PDB entry 8Y74 | X-ray diffraction, 1.90 A resolution | chains A and C of the 6 polymer chains in the assembly

[Chain A]
Name: MHC class I alpha chain 2
Organism: Gallus gallus
UniProtKB: O46789 (O46789_CHICK); residues 1-271 here correspond to UniProt positions 22-292 (UniProt number = residue number + 21)
Sequence (272 residues; each row starts with the number of its first residue; numbering starts at 0):
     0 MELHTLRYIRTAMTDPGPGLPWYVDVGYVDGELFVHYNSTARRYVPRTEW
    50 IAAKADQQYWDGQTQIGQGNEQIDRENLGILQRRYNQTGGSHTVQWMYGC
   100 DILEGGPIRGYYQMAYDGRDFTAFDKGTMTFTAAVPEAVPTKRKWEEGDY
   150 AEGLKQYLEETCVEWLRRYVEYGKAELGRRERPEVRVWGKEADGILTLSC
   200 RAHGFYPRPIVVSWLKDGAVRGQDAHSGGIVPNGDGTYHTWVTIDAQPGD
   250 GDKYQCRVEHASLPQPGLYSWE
Disulfides: C99-C161, C199-C255
Differences from the reference sequence: initiating methionine (0)

[Chain C]
Name: Polymerase basic protein 2
UniProtKB: A0A023PU38 (A0A023PU38_9INFA); numbering as in UniProt (aligned over 552-560)
Sequence (9 residues; each row starts with the number of its first residue):
   552 WIIRNWETV

[Chain A / chain C interface]
Residue-residue contacts - 48 pairs, chain A then chain C:
  Y7(A) - W552(C)  hydrogen bond (side chain-backbone)
  Y7(A) - I553(C)  hydrophobic
  R9(A) - I554(C)
  R9(A) - N556(C)  hydrogen bond
  D24(A) - I553(C)
  Y43(A) - I553(C)
  Q57(A) - W552(C)
  Y58(A) - W552(C)  hydrophobic
  Q62(A) - W552(C)
  Q62(A) - I553(C)  hydrogen bond (side chain-backbone)
  I65(A) - W552(C)
  I65(A) - I553(C)  hydrophobic
  I65(A) - I554(C)
  I65(A) - R555(C)
  N69(A) - I553(C)
  N69(A) - I554(C)  hydrogen bond (side chain-backbone)
  N69(A) - R555(C)
  N69(A) - N556(C)  hydrogen bond (side chain-backbone)
  I72(A) - N556(C)
  I72(A) - W557(C)
  I72(A) - T559(C)
  D73(A) - N556(C)  hydrogen bond
  N76(A) - T559(C)
  N76(A) - V560(C)  hydrogen bond (side chain-backbone)
  I79(A) - T559(C)
  L80(A) - V560(C)  hydrophobic
  R83(A) - V560(C)  hydrogen bond (side chain-backbone)
  Y97(A) - I553(C)
  Y97(A) - I554(C)  hydrogen bond (side chain-backbone)
  Y111(A) - W557(C)  hydrophobic
  M113(A) - V560(C)  hydrophobic
  T140(A) - V560(C)  hydrogen bond (side chain-backbone)
  K143(A) - E558(C)  salt bridge
  K143(A) - T559(C)  hydrogen bond (side chain-backbone)
  K143(A) - V560(C)  hydrogen bond (side chain-backbone)
  W144(A) - W557(C)
  W144(A) - E558(C)
  W144(A) - T559(C)  hydrogen bond (side chain-backbone)
  W144(A) - V560(C)  hydrophobic
  Y149(A) - W557(C)
  Y149(A) - E558(C)  hydrogen bond
  L153(A) - I554(C)  hydrophobic
  L153(A) - W557(C)  hydrophobic
  Y156(A) - W552(C)  hydrogen bond (side chain-backbone)
  Y156(A) - I553(C)
  Y156(A) - I554(C)  hydrophobic
  W164(A) - W552(C)
  Y168(A) - W552(C)  hydrogen bond (side chain-backbone)
Interface residues without a listed pair, chain A (31 interface residues in all): L5, G61, G66, E75, F130

[In short]
31 residues of chain A face 9 of chain C across their interface; the contacts include 16 hydrogen bonds and 1
salt bridge. Among the polar pairs are K143(A)-E558(C), Y7(A)-W552(C) and R9(A)-N556(C).
Here chain A is MHC class I alpha chain 2 (Gallus gallus) and chain C is Polymerase basic protein 2. Entry
8Y74 (Crystal structure of 9-mer peptide from H9N2 avian influenza virus in complex with BF2*0201) was
determined by X-ray diffraction.
